Entry 6RDS (electron microscopy, 3.80 A resolution); this record covers chains S and Z of the 20 polymer chains in the assembly.

Chain S:
Protein: ATP synthase gamma chain, mitochondrial
Organism: Polytomella sp. Pringsheim 198.80
Reference sequence: Q4LDE7 (Q4LDE7_9CHLO); residues 1-317 here = UniProt positions 1-317
Sequence (317 residues; numbered 1 to 317; the number before each row is that of its first residue):
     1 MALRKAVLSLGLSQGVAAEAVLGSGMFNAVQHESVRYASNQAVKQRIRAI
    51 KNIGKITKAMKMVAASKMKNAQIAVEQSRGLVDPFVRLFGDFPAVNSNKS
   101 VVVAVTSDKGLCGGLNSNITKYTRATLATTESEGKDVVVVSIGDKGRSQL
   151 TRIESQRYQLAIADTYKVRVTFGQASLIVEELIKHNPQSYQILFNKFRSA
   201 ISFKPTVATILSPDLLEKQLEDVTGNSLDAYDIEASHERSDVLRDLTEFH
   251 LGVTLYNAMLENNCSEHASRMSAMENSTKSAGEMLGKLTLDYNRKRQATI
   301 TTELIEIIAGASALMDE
Unresolved in the structure: 1-38, 316-317

Chain Z:
Protein: ATP synthase subunit beta
Organism: Polytomella sp. Pringsheim 198.80
Notes: EC 7.1.2.2
Reference sequence: A0ZW41 (A0ZW41_9CHLO); residues 1-574 here = UniProt positions 1-574
Sequence (574 residues; each row starts with the number of its first residue):
     1 MALRYAAGLAKNVVQRQGASLNIARAFAAEPAPAIDAGYVSQVIGPVVDV
    51 RFDGELPSILSSLEVEGHSVRLVLEVAQHMGDNTVRCIAMDSTDGLVRGQ
   101 KVVDTGSPIKVPVGRGTLGRIMNVIGEPVDEQGPIDAADIWSIHREAPEF
   151 TEQSTEQEILVTGIKVVDLLAPYQRGGKIGLFGGAGVGKTVLIMELINNV
   201 AKAHGGFSVFAGVGERTREGNDLYREMIESGVIKLGAERGNSKCTLVYGQ
   251 MNEPPGARARVALTGLTVAEYFRDIEGQDVLLFVDNIFRFTQANSEVSAL
   301 LGRIPSAVGYQPTLATDLGGLQERITTTTKGSITSVQAVYVPADDLTDPA
   351 PATTFAHLDATTVLSRSIAELGIYPAVDPLDSTSRMLNPNVIGAEHYNVA
   401 RGVQKVLQDYKNLQDIIAILGMDELSEEDKLTVARARKIQRFLSQPFQVA
   451 EVFTGTPGKYVDLADTISGFQGVLTGKYDDLPEMAFYMVGDIKEVKEKAD
   501 KMAKDIASRKEADNKKVSEELKDIPSLDKLVSEIKEVVIEEDDGLEEDFK
   551 AEALSSETVVLNEEGKSVPLPKKN
Unresolved in the structure: 1-36
Sequence notes: conflict Ala-350 (Gly in A0ZW41), Leu-387 (Arg in A0ZW41)

Chain S / chain Z interface:
Pairs across the interface (22; chain S residue first):
  Lys-61(S) with Asp-415(Z), salt bridge
  Met-62(S) with Ala-418(Z); Ile-419(Z), hydrophobic
  Ala-65(S) with Ile-419(Z)
  Lys-69(S) with Ile-419(Z); Leu-420(Z)
  Asn-293(S) with Asp-345(Z)
  Arg-296(S) with Ala-343(Z); Asp-345(Z), salt bridge; Asp-348(Z), salt bridge
  Gln-297(S) with Val-308(Z); Asp-345(Z); Thr-347(Z), hydrogen bond; Asp-348(Z), hydrogen bond (side chain-backbone); Pro-349(Z)
  Ile-300(S) with Val-308(Z)
  Thr-301(S) with Ala-307(Z); Val-308(Z)
  Leu-304(S) with Ser-306(Z); Val-308(Z); Gly-309(Z)
  Ile-308(S) with Pro-305(Z), hydrophobic
Other interface residues (no listed pair), chain S (13 interface residues in all): Lys-58, Ser-66
Other interface residues (no listed pair), chain Z (15 interface residues in all): Ile-304

Summary:
The interface between chain S and chain Z involves 13 residues on one side and 15 on the other; the contacts
include 2 hydrogen bonds and 3 salt bridges. Polar contacts include Lys-61(S)/Asp-415(Z),
Arg-296(S)/Asp-345(Z) and Arg-296(S)/Asp-348(Z).
Chain S is ATP synthase gamma chain, mitochondrial and chain Z is ATP synthase subunit beta, both from
Polytomella sp. Pringsheim 198.80; the structure, Cryo-EM structure of Polytomella F-ATP synthase, Rotary
substate 1D, focussed refinement of F1 head and rotor, was determined by electron microscopy, deposited
together with 6RD4, 6RD5, 6RD6, 6RD7, 6RD8, 6RD9 and 46 further entries.
